PDB entry 8B11 | electron microscopy, 2.52 A resolution | chains A and C of the 4 polymer chains in the assembly

Chain A:
Protein: Carboxysome shell vertex protein CsoS4A
From: Halothiobacillus neapolitanus
Reference sequence: O85043 (CSS4A_HALNC); numbering as in UniProt (aligned over 1-83)
Amino-acid sequence (83 residues; each row starts with the number of its first residue):
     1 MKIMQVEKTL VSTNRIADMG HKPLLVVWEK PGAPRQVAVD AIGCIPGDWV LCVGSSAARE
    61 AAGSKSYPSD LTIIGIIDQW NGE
Disordered / not traced: 82-83

Chain C:
Protein: Major carboxysome shell protein CsoS1A
From: Halothiobacillus neapolitanus
Reference sequence: P45689 (CSOSA_HALNC); residue numbers follow UniProt; this construct covers 1-98
Amino-acid sequence (98 residues; each row starts with the number of its first residue):
     1 MADVTGIALG MIETRGLVPA IEAADAMTKA AEVRLVGRQF VGGGYVTVLV RGETGAVNAA
    61 VRAGADACER VGDGLVAAHI IARVHSEVEN ILPKAPQA
Disordered / not traced: 1-5
What the authors report for this chain:
  - self-association interface (contacts with another copy of this molecule): Lys29

Chain A / chain C interface:
Residue-residue contacts - 16 pairs, chain A then chain C:
  Thr9(A) - Lys29(C)
  Thr9(A) - Ala30(C)
  Thr9(A) - Ala31(C)
  Val11(A) - Ala31(C)  hydrophobic
  Val11(A) - Gly55(C)
  Val11(A) - Ala59(C)  hydrophobic
  Thr13(A) - Gly55(C)
  Gly20(A) - Arg62(C)  hydrogen bond (backbone-side chain)
  His21(A) - Arg62(C)
  His21(A) - Ala63(C)
  His21(A) - Asp66(C)  salt bridge
  Pro23(A) - Ala63(C)  hydrophobic
  Leu25(A) - Lys29(C)
  Gly43(A) - Lys29(C)  hydrogen bond (backbone-side chain)
  Cys44(A) - Lys29(C)
  Ile45(A) - Lys29(C)
Also at the interface, not in a pair above, chain A (11 interface residues in all): Arg15
Also at the interface, not in a pair above, chain C (10 interface residues in all): Glu32, Ala56

Summary:
11 residues of chain A and 10 residues of chain C are in contact, with 2 hydrogen bonds and 1 salt bridge.
Among the polar pairs are His21(A)-Asp66(C), Gly20(A)-Arg62(C) and Gly43(A)-Lys29(C). The paper reports a
self-association interface involving Lys29(C).
Chain A is Carboxysome shell vertex protein CsoS4A and chain C is Major carboxysome shell protein CsoS1A, both
from Halothiobacillus neapolitanus; the structure, cryo-EM structure of carboxysomal mini-shell: icosahedral
assembly from CsoS4A/1A and CsoS2 co-expression (T = 4), was determined by electron microscopy together with
8B0Y and 8B12 from the same study.
